Entry 2O4R (X-ray diffraction, 1.98 A resolution); this record covers chains A and C.

[Chain A]
Name: Vitamin D3 receptor
Organism: Rattus norvegicus
Notes: fragment: ligand binding domain; engineered mutation(s): residues Ser165 through Pro211 are deleted from the protein
Reference sequence: P13053 (VDR_RAT); numbering as in UniProt; present here: 116-164, 212-423
Amino-acid sequence (292 residues; numbered 116 to 454; 47 numbers in that range are skipped by the numbering (no residue carries them; nothing is unmodelled there); the number before each row is that of its first residue):
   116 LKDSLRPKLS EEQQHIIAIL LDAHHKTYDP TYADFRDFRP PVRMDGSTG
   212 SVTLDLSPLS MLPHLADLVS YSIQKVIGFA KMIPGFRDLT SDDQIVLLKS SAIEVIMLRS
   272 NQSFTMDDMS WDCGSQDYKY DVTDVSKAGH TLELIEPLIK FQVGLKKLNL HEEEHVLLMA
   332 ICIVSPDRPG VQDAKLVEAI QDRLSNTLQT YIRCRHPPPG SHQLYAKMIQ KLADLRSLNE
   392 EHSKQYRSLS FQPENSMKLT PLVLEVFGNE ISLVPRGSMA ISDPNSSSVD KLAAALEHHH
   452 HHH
Disordered / not traced: 116-122, 160-164, 212-218, 422-454
Differences from the reference sequence: cloning artifact (424-448); expression tag (449-454)
Residues lining bound ligands: VD5 ((1R,3R,7E,17E)-17-(5-hydroxy-1,5-dimethylhexylidene)-2-methylene-9,10-secoestra-5,7-diene-1,3-diol): Y143, Y147, F150, L223, L226, L229, V230, S233, I264, I267, M268, R270, S271, S274, W282, C284, Y291, V296, A299, H301, H393, Y397, L400, L410, V414, F418
UniProt features mapped onto this chain:
  - region: K242 to K260 (Interaction with coactivator LXXLL motif)
  - motif: P412 to N420 (9aaTAD)
  - binding site (calcitriol): Y143, S233, R270, S274, H301, H393

[Chain C]
Name: Peroxisome proliferator-activated receptor-binding protein
Notes: fragment: DRIP 205 NR2 Box Peptide
Reference sequence: Q15648 (PPRB_HUMAN); residues 625-637 here correspond to UniProt positions 640-652 (UniProt number = residue number + 15)
Amino-acid sequence (13 residues; row label = number of the first residue in the row):
   625 KNHPMLMNLL KDN
Disordered / not traced: 636-637
UniProt features mapped onto this chain:
  - motif: L630 to L634 (LXXLL motif 2)

[Chain A / chain C interface]
Pairs across the interface (20; chain A residue first):
  I238(A) with L630(C), hydrophobic; L633(C), hydrophobic; L634(C), hydrophobic
  K242(A) with L633(C), hydrogen bond (side chain-backbone); L634(C); K635(C)
  F247(A) with L634(C), hydrophobic
  S252(A) with M631(C)
  Q255(A) with L634(C)
  I256(A) with H627(C); L630(C), hydrophobic; L634(C), hydrophobic
  L259(A) with L634(C), hydrophobic
  K260(A) with H627(C), hydrogen bond
  P412(A) with M629(C)
  L413(A) with M629(C), hydrophobic
  E416(A) with H627(C); P628(C); M629(C), hydrogen bond (side chain-backbone); L630(C), hydrogen bond (side chain-backbone)
Interface residues without a listed pair, chain A (13 interface residues in all): Q235, V417
Interface residues without a listed pair, chain C (9 interface residues in all): N626

[Overview]
13 residues of chain A and 9 residues of chain C are in contact; the contacts include 4 hydrogen bonds. Among
the polar pairs are K242(A)-L633(C), K260(A)-H627(C) and E416(A)-M629(C). Ligands of chain A: compound VD5.
UniProt lists 6 calcitriol-binding residues on chain A.
Chain A is Vitamin D3 receptor (Rattus norvegicus) and chain C is Peroxisome proliferator-activated
receptor-binding protein; the structure, Crystal Structure of Rat Vitamin D Receptor Ligand Binding Domain
Complexed with VitIII 17-20E and the ..., was determined by X-ray diffraction together with 2O4J from the same
study.
